Entry 7OVL (X-ray diffraction, 2.90 A resolution); this record covers chain A.

# Chain A
Molecule: Dual specificity mitogen-activated protein kinase kinase 7
Source organism: Homo sapiens
Notes: EC 2.7.12.2
Reference sequence: O14733 (MP2K7_HUMAN); residues 117-424 here correspond to UniProt positions 101-408 (UniProt number = residue number - 16)
Chain sequence (318 residues; each row starts with the number of its first residue):
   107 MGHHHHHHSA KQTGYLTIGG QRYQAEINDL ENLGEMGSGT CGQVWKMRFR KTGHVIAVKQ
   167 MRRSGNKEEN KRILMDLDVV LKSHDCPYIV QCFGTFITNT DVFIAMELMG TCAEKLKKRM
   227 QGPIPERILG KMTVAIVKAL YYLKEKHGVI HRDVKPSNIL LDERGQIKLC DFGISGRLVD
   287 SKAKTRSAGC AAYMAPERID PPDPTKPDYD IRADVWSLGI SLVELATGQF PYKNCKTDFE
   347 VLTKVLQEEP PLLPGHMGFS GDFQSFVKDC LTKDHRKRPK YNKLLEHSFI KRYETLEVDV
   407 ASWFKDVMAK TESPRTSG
Unresolved in the structure: 107-117, 144-148, 282-293, 310-314, 419-424
Construct notes: initiating methionine (107); expression tag (108-116)
Covalently attached groups: compound 1XZ linked to C218
Residues lining bound ligands: 1XZ (3-(2H-indazol-3-yl)-N-[[1-[(1R,2R)-2-methoxycyclohexyl]-1,2,3-triazol-4-yl]methyl]-5-(propanoylamino)benzamide): M142, G143, K152, V161, A163, V196, M212, E213, L214, M215, G216, T217, S263, L266, E269, C276
Curated features (UniProtKB/Swiss-Prot):
  - region: H393 to K416 (DVD domain)
  - active site: D259 (Proton acceptor)
  - binding site (ATP): M142 to V150, K165
  - modified residue: S287 (Phosphoserine), T291 (Phosphothreonine)
From the paper describing this entry:
  - binding site for 1XZ: E213, M215, C218

# In short
Compound 1XZ is covalently linked to C218. UniProt lists active-site residue D259 and 10 ATP-binding residues.
The paper reports a binding site for 1XZ at E213, M215 and C218.
Chain A is Dual specificity mitogen-activated protein kinase kinase 7 (Homo sapiens); the structure, Protein
kinase MKK7 in complex with methoxycyclohexyl-substituted indazole, was determined by X-ray diffraction (same
publication as 7OVI, 7OVJ, 7OVK, 7OVM and 7OVN).
